PDB entry 7STO | electron microscopy, 3.15 A resolution | chains B and A

== Chain B (and A) ==
Name: Chitin synthase
From: Candida albicans
Notes: EC 2.4.1.16; chain A of this document is another copy of the same molecule, construct and numbering; everything in this record applies to it too
Reference sequence: A0A1D8PTV3 (A0A1D8PTV3_CANAL); residues 1-1009 here = UniProt positions 1-1009
Amino-acid sequence (1039 residues; numbered 1 to 1039; the number before each row is that of its first residue):
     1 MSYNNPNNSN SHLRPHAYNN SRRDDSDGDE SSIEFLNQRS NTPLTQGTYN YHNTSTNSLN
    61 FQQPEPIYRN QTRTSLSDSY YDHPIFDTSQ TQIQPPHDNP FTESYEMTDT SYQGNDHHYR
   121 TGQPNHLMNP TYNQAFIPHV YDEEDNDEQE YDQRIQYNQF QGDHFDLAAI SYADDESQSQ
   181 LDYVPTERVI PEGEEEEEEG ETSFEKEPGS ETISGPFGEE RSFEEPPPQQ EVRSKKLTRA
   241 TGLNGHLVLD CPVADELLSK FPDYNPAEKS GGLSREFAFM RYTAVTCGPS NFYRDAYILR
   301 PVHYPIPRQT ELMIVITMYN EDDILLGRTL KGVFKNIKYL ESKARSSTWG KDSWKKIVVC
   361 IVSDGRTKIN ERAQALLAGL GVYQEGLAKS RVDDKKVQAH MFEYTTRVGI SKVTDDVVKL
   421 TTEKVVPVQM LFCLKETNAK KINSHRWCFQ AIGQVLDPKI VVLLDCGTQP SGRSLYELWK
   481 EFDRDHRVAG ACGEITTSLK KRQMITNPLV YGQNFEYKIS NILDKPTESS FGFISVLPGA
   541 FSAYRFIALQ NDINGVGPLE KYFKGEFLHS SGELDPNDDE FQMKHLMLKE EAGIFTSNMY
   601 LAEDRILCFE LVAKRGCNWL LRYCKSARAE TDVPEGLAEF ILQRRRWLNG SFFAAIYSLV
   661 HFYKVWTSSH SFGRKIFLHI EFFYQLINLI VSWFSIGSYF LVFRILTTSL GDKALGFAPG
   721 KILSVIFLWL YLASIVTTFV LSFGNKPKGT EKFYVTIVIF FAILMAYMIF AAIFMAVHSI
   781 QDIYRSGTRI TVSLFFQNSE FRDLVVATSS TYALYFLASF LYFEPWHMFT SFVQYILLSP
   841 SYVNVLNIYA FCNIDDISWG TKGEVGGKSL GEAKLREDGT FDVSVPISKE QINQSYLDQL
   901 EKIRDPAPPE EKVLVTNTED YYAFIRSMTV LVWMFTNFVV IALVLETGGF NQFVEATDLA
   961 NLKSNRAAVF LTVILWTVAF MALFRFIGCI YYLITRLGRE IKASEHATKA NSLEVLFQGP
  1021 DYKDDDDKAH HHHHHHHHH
Disordered / not traced: 1-134, 138-145, 172-237, 864-867, 1003-1039
Sequence notes: expression tag (1010-1039)
Residues lining bound ligands:
  - 1,2-Distearoyl-sn-glycerophosphoethanolamine (3PE), molecule 1: Arg487, Ser530, Phe531, Ser671, Gly673, Arg674, Phe677, Phe984, Ile987, Gly988, Tyr991
  - 1,2-Distearoyl-sn-glycerophosphoethanolamine (3PE), molecule 2: Glu516, Val691, Ser695, Ser698, Tyr699, Val702, Met765, Met768, Ile769, Ala772, Ile773, Leu804, Thr808, Tyr815, Phe832, Tyr835, Ile836, Ser839, Val843, Ile974, Val978, Arg985
  - 1,2-Distearoyl-sn-glycerophosphoethanolamine (3PE), molecule 3: Ile696, Phe700, Arg704, Leu728, Leu732, Met934, Asn937, Phe938, Ile941, Leu945, Glu946, Thr947, Asn951, Lys963
  - 1,2-Distearoyl-sn-glycerophosphoethanolamine (3PE), molecule 4: Ala733, Ser734, Thr737, Lys752, Phe753, Thr756, Ile757
  - 1,2-Distearoyl-sn-glycerophosphoethanolamine (3PE), molecule 5: Ile735, Val736, Phe739, Phe938, Thr947, Gly948, Asn951
  - 1,2-Distearoyl-sn-glycerophosphoethanolamine (3PE), molecule 6: Phe924, Met928, Leu931, Phe935
  - Polyoxin d (BJ9; 1-{(2R,3R,4S,5R)-5-[(S)-{[(2S,3S,4S)-2-amino-5-(carbamoyloxy)-3,4-dihydroxypentanoyl]amino}(carboxy)methyl]-3,4-dihydroxyoxolan-2-yl}-2,4-dioxo-1,2,3,4-tetrahydropyrimidine-5-carboxylic acid (non-preferred name)): Thr317, Met318, Tyr319, Glu321, Asp364, Lys440, Lys441, Asp465, Cys466, Ile495, Tyr517, Pro538, Ala540, Thr631, Asp632, Gln643, Arg646, Trp647
From the paper describing this entry:
  - binding site for Polyoxin d: Tyr319, Lys440, Gln643
  - mutagenesis - T631A: decreased binding to Polyoxin d
  - mutagenesis - Y319A, E321A, K441A, D465A, E603A, D604A, Q643A, R644A, R646A, W647A, M775A, L804A, T808W, Y812A, I836W, D856A/I857A/S858A/W859A, W859A, L971A: decreased catalytic activity
  - mutagenesis - L706A: increased catalytic activity
  - mutagenesis - E516A, Y517A, S695A, Y815A, Y835A, R985A: abolished catalytic activity
  - catalytic residues: Asp604 (proposed by the authors, not directly observed)

== How chain B and chain A interact ==
Pairs across the interface - 130 pairs, chain B then chain A:
  Ala135(B) with Leu900(A), hydrophobic
  Phe136(B) with Tyr896(A); Leu900(A), hydrophobic
  Ile170(B) with Ile887(A), hydrophobic
  Thr238(B) with Val883(A); Ile887(A)
  Arg239(B) with Phe881(A)
  Ala240(B) with Thr880(A); Phe881(A), hydrogen bond (backbone-backbone); Val883(A), hydrophobic
  Gly242(B) with Phe881(A)
  Gly245(B) with Phe881(A)
  His246(B) with Phe881(A)
  Leu247(B) with Val883(A), hydrophobic
  Pro252(B) with Ile892(A)
  Ala254(B) with Ile892(A), hydrophobic; Tyr896(A), hydrophobic
  Asp255(B) with Lys889(A), salt bridge; Asn893(A)
  Glu256(B) with Leu897(A)
  Leu257(B) with Tyr896(A)
  Asp323(B) with Ile903(A)
  Arg366(B) with Leu870(A)
  Arg372(B) with Lys902(A), hydrogen bond (side chain-backbone); Ile903(A), hydrogen bond (side chain-backbone); Asp905(A), hydrogen bond (side chain-backbone)
  Ala375(B) with Gln899(A); Lys902(A)
  Leu376(B) with Ile903(A), hydrophobic
  Ala378(B) with Tyr896(A); Gln899(A)
  Gly379(B) with Tyr896(A), hydrogen bond (backbone-side chain)
  Ala388(B) with Leu870(A)
  Lys389(B) with Gly871(A); Ser884(A), hydrogen bond (side chain-backbone)
  Ser390(B) with Ser869(A); Leu870(A); Gly871(A), hydrogen bond (backbone-backbone)
  Arg391(B) with Gly871(A), hydrogen bond (backbone-backbone); Glu872(A); Ala873(A), hydrogen bond (backbone-backbone)
  Val392(B) with Ala873(A)
  Asp393(B) with Ala873(A), hydrogen bond (backbone-backbone)
  Asp416(B) with Pro906(A)
  Arg704(B) with Gln952(A), hydrogen bond
  Lys721(B) with Gln952(A), hydrogen bond (side chain-backbone)
  Ser724(B) with Gln952(A), hydrogen bond
  Val725(B) with Gly949(A); Gln952(A); Phe953(A), hydrophobic
  Trp729(B) with Phe938(A), hydrophobic; Val939(A), hydrophobic; Ala942(A), hydrophobic; Phe950(A), hydrophobic
  Val736(B) with Met934(A), hydrophobic
  Thr737(B) with Leu931(A)
  Val740(B) with Ser927(A); Val930(A), hydrophobic; Leu931(A), hydrophobic
  Phe743(B) with Phe743(A), hydrophobic
  Gly744(B) with Arg926(A)
  Asn745(B) with Ala923(A); Phe924(A); Ser927(A), hydrogen bond
  Phe753(B) with Phe924(A), hydrophobic; Met928(A), hydrophobic
  Ser869(B) with Ser390(A)
  Leu870(B) with Arg366(A); Ala388(A); Ser390(A)
  Gly871(B) with Lys389(A); Ser390(A), hydrogen bond (backbone-backbone); Arg391(A), hydrogen bond (backbone-backbone)
  Glu872(B) with Arg391(A)
  Ala873(B) with Arg391(A), hydrogen bond (backbone-backbone); Val392(A); Asp393(A), hydrogen bond (backbone-backbone)
  Thr880(B) with Ala240(A)
  Phe881(B) with Arg239(A); Ala240(A), hydrogen bond (backbone-backbone); Gly242(A); Gly245(A); His246(A)
  Val883(B) with Thr238(A); Ala240(A), hydrophobic; Leu247(A), hydrophobic
  Ser884(B) with Lys389(A), hydrogen bond (backbone-side chain)
  Ile887(B) with Ile170(A), hydrophobic; Thr238(A)
  Lys889(B) with Asp255(A), salt bridge
  Ile892(B) with Pro252(A); Ala254(A), hydrophobic
  Asn893(B) with Asp255(A)
  Tyr896(B) with Phe136(A); Ala254(A), hydrophobic; Leu257(A); Ala378(A); Gly379(A), hydrogen bond (side chain-backbone)
  Leu897(B) with Glu256(A)
  Gln899(B) with Ala375(A); Ala378(A)
  Leu900(B) with Ala135(A), hydrophobic; Phe136(A), hydrophobic
  Lys902(B) with Arg372(A), hydrogen bond (backbone-side chain); Ala375(A)
  Ile903(B) with Asp323(A); Arg372(A), hydrogen bond (backbone-side chain); Leu376(A), hydrophobic
  Asp905(B) with Arg372(A), hydrogen bond (backbone-side chain)
  Pro906(B) with Asp416(A)
  Ala923(B) with Asn745(A)
  Phe924(B) with Asn745(A); Phe753(A), hydrophobic
  Arg926(B) with Gly744(A)
  Ser927(B) with Asn745(A), hydrogen bond
  Met928(B) with Phe753(A), hydrophobic
  Val930(B) with Val740(A), hydrophobic
  Leu931(B) with Thr737(A); Val740(A), hydrophobic
  Met934(B) with Val736(A), hydrophobic
  Phe938(B) with Trp729(A), hydrophobic
  Val939(B) with Trp729(A), hydrophobic
  Ala942(B) with Trp729(A), hydrophobic
  Gly949(B) with Val725(A)
  Phe950(B) with Trp729(A), hydrophobic
  Gln952(B) with Arg704(A), hydrogen bond; Lys721(A), hydrogen bond (backbone-side chain); Ser724(A), hydrogen bond; Val725(A)
  Phe953(B) with Val725(A), hydrophobic
Other interface residues (no listed pair), chain B (97 interface residues in all): Thr241, Leu249, Val253, Glu371, Tyr383, Gly386, Leu387, Val417, Ile722, Leu728, Leu732, Thr750, Lys868, Asp882, Val885, Pro886, Ala907, Asp920, Phe935, Ala956
Other interface residues (no listed pair), chain A (97 interface residues in all): Thr241, Leu249, Val253, Glu371, Tyr383, Gly386, Leu387, Val417, Ile722, Leu728, Leu732, Thr750, Lys868, Asp882, Val885, Pro886, Ala907, Asp920, Phe935, Ala956

== Summary ==
Chain B and chain A each contribute 97 residues to their interface; the contacts include 28 hydrogen bonds and
2 salt bridges. Among the polar pairs are Asp255(B)-Lys889(A), Arg372(B)-Lys902(A) and Arg372(B)-Ile903(A).
From the paper: the catalytic residue Asp604(B); Y319A, E321A and K441A of chain B, among others, reduce
catalytic activity; 26 substitutions were tested in all.
Chain B and chain A are both Chitin synthase (Candida albicans); the structure, Chitin Synthase 2 from Candida
albicans bound to polyoxin D, was determined by electron microscopy together with 7STL, 7STM and 7STN from the
same study.
